5DXH - chains A and B; structure by X-ray diffraction, 3.00 A resolution.

# Chain A
Protein: Phosphatidylinositol 4,5-bisphosphate 3-kinase catalytic subunit alpha isoform
Source organism: Homo sapiens
Notes: EC 2.7.1.153, 2.7.11.1
UniProt: P42336 (PK3CA_HUMAN); residue numbers follow UniProt; this construct covers 2-1068
Amino-acid sequence (1067 residues; each row starts with the number of its first residue):
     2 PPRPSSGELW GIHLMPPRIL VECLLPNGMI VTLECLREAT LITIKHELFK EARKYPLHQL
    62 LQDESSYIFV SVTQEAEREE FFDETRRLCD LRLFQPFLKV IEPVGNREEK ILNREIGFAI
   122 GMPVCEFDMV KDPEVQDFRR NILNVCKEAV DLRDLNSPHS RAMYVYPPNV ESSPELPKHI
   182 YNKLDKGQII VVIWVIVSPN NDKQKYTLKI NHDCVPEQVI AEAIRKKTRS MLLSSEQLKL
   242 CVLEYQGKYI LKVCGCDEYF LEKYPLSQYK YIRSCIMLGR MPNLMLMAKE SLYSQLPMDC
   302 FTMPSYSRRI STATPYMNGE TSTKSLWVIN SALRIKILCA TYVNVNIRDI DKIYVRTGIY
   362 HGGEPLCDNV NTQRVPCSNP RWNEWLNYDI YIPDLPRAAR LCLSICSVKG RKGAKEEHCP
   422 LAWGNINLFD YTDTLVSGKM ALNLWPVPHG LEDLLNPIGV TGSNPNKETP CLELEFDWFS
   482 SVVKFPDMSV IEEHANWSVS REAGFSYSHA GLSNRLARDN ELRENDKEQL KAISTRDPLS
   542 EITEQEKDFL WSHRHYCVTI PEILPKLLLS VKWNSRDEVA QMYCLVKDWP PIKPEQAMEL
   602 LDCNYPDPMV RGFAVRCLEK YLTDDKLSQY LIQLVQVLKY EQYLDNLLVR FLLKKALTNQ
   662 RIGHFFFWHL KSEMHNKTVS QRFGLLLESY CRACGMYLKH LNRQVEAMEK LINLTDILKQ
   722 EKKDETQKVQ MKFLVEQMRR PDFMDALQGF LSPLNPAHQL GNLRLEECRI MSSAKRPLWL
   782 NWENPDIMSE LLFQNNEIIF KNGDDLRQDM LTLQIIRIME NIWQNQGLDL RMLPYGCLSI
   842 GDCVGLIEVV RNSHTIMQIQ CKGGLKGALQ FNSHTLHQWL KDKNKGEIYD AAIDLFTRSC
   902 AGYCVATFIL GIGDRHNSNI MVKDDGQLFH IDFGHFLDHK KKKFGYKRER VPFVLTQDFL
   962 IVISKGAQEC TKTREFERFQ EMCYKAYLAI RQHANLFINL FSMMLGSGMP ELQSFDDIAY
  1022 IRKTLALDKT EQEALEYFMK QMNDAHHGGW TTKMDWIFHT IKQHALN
Not modelled in the structure: 307-322, 411-417, 500-522, 864-868, 937-950, 1047-1053, 1063-1068
Swiss-Prot annotation at these positions:
  - region: Ile771 to Arg777 (G-loop), Gly912 to Asn920 (Catalytic loop), His931 to Thr957 (Activation loop)
  - site: Lys776 (Implicated in the recognition of ATP as well as PIP2. Also crucial for autophosphorylation of the p85alpha subunit)
  - natural variant: Arg38 (R38H: In CRC), Glu81 (E81K: In MCAP), Phe83 (F83S: In CLAPO; uncertain significance), Arg88 (R88Q: In MCAP), Gly106 (G106V: In CRC), Ile112 (I112N: In MCAP), Arg115 (R115P: In CLAPO and MADAC; uncertain significance), Gly118 (G118D: In CWS5), Glu135 (E135K: In CWS5), Glu218 (E218K: In CWS5), Tyr343 (Y343C: Found in a cancer sample; uncertain significance), Val356 (V356I: In CWS5), 22 further natural variant entries in UniProt
Residues lining bound ligands: 5H2 (methyl {2-[4-(2-chlorophenyl)-4H-1,2,4-triazol-3-yl]-4,5-dihydrothieno[3,2-d][1]benzoxepin-8-yl}carbamate): Met772, Ser774, Pro778, Trp780, Ile800, Lys802, Asp810, Tyr836, Ile848, Glu849, Val850, Val851, Asn853, Ser854, Gln859, Met922, Phe930, Ile932, Asp933

# Chain B
Protein: Phosphatidylinositol 3-kinase regulatory subunit alpha
Source organism: Bos taurus
UniProt: P23727 (P85A_BOVIN); residues 431-599 here = UniProt positions 431-599
Amino-acid sequence (169 residues; row label = number of the first residue in the row):
   431 YQQDQVVKED NIEAVGKKLH EYNTQFQEKS REYDRLYEDY TRTSQEIQMK RTAIEAFNET
   491 IKIFEEQCQT QERYSKEYIE KFKREGNETE IQRIMHNYEK LKSRISEIVD SRRRLEEDLK
   551 KQAAEYREID KRMNSIKPDL IQLRKTRDQY LMWLTQKGVR QKKLNEWLG
Not modelled in the structure: 431-456, 578-599
Swiss-Prot annotation at these positions:
  - modified residue (Phosphotyrosine): Tyr467, Tyr580

# How chain A and chain B interact
Pairs across the interface (87):
  Pro2(A) - Thr482(B)
  Pro2(A) - Glu485(B)
  Pro5(A) - Met479(B)  hydrophobic
  Trp11(A) - Met479(B)
  Trp11(A) - Thr482(B)
  Trp11(A) - Ala483(B)  hydrophobic
  Glu23(A) - Arg534(B)  salt bridge
  Leu25(A) - Ile493(B)  hydrophobic
  Leu25(A) - Phe494(B)  hydrophobic
  Leu25(A) - Gln497(B)
  Leu26(A) - Gln497(B)  hydrogen bond (backbone-side chain)
  Pro27(A) - Thr500(B)
  Pro27(A) - Tyr504(B)
  Asn28(A) - Gln501(B)
  Asn28(A) - Tyr504(B)
  Gly29(A) - Gln497(B)
  Gly29(A) - Thr500(B)
  Gly29(A) - Gln501(B)
  Met30(A) - Gln497(B)  hydrogen bond (backbone-side chain)
  Met30(A) - Asn527(B)
  Ile31(A) - Phe494(B)  hydrophobic
  Ile31(A) - Asn527(B)  hydrogen bond (backbone-side chain)
  Ile31(A) - Lys530(B)
  Ile31(A) - Leu531(B)
  Lys55(A) - Arg523(B)  hydrogen bond (backbone-side chain)
  Tyr56(A) - Arg523(B)
  Tyr56(A) - Asn527(B)
  Pro57(A) - Arg523(B)
  Pro57(A) - Ile524(B)  hydrophobic
  Leu58(A) - Ser505(B)
  Leu58(A) - Ile524(B)  hydrophobic
  Gln60(A) - Tyr508(B)
  Leu61(A) - Tyr504(B)  hydrophobic
  Leu61(A) - Tyr508(B)
  Val73(A) - Ala486(B)
  Val73(A) - Glu489(B)
  Val73(A) - Thr490(B)
  Val73(A) - Ile493(B)  hydrophobic
  Ala77(A) - Thr482(B)
  Ala77(A) - Glu485(B)
  Ala77(A) - Ala486(B)
  Arg79(A) - Glu489(B)  salt bridge
  Arg79(A) - Ile493(B)
  Arg79(A) - Glu496(B)  salt bridge
  Phe95(A) - Ala483(B)
  Phe95(A) - Ala486(B)  hydrophobic
  Phe95(A) - Phe487(B)  hydrophobic
  Phe95(A) - Thr490(B)
  Gln96(A) - Phe487(B)
  Phe98(A) - Thr490(B)
  Phe98(A) - Ile493(B)  hydrophobic
  Phe98(A) - Phe494(B)  hydrophobic
  Lys100(A) - Ile493(B)  hydrogen bond (side chain-backbone)
  Lys100(A) - Glu496(B)
  Lys100(A) - Gln497(B)
  Asn345(A) - Arg557(B)
  Asn345(A) - Asp560(B)
  Asn345(A) - Lys561(B)
  Asn345(A) - Asn564(B)
  Val346(A) - Lys561(B)
  Asn347(A) - Lys561(B)
  Asn347(A) - Ser565(B)
  Asp350(A) - Ser565(B)
  Ile351(A) - Asn564(B)
  Lys410(A) - Ser565(B)  hydrogen bond (side chain-backbone)
  Lys410(A) - Pro568(B)
  Lys410(A) - Asp569(B)  salt bridge
  Glu418(A) - Pro568(B)
  Glu418(A) - Asp569(B)  hydrogen bond (side chain-backbone)
  Glu418(A) - Gln572(B)
  Cys420(A) - Lys567(B)
  Cys420(A) - Pro568(B)  hydrophobic
  Cys420(A) - Ile571(B)  hydrophobic
  Leu422(A) - Asn564(B)
  Pro447(A) - Tyr470(B)
  Val448(A) - Tyr467(B)  hydrogen bond (backbone-side chain)
  Val448(A) - Lys567(B)
  Pro449(A) - Tyr467(B)
  Pro449(A) - Lys567(B)
  His450(A) - Tyr463(B)
  His450(A) - Asp464(B)  salt bridge
  His450(A) - Tyr467(B)  hydrogen bond (backbone-side chain)
  Leu452(A) - Lys567(B)
  Asn467(A) - Gln478(B)
  Asn467(A) - Arg481(B)
  Glu469(A) - Arg481(B)  salt bridge
  Lys678(A) - Gln478(B)
Also at the interface, not in a pair above, chain A (48 interface residues in all): Thr74, Gln75, Ser408, His419, Pro421, Gly451, Glu453
Also at the interface, not in a pair above, chain B (41 interface residues in all): Tyr556, Glu558

# In short
48 residues of chain A and 41 residues of chain B are in contact; the contacts include 9 hydrogen bonds and 6
salt bridges. Polar contacts include Glu23(A)-Arg534(B), Arg79(A)-Glu489(B) and Arg79(A)-Glu496(B). Bound to
chain A: compound 5H2.
Here chain A is Phosphatidylinositol 4,5-bisphosphate 3-kinase catalytic subunit alpha isoform (Homo sapiens)
and chain B is Phosphatidylinositol 3-kinase regulatory subunit alpha (Bos taurus). Entry 5DXH
(p110alpha/p85alpha with compound 5) was determined by X-ray diffraction (same publication as 5DXT and 5DXU).
